Entry 7Y5V (electron microscopy, 6.10 A resolution (low resolution: residue-level contacts below are approximate; hydrogen-bond / salt-bridge calls are withheld)); this record covers chains F and J of the 10 polymer chains in the assembly.

== Chain F ==
Molecule: Chromatin assembly factor 1 subunit A
Source organism: Homo sapiens
Reference sequence: Q13111 (CAF1A_HUMAN); residues 442-853 here = UniProt positions 442-853
Amino-acid sequence (412 residues; row label = number of the first residue in the row):
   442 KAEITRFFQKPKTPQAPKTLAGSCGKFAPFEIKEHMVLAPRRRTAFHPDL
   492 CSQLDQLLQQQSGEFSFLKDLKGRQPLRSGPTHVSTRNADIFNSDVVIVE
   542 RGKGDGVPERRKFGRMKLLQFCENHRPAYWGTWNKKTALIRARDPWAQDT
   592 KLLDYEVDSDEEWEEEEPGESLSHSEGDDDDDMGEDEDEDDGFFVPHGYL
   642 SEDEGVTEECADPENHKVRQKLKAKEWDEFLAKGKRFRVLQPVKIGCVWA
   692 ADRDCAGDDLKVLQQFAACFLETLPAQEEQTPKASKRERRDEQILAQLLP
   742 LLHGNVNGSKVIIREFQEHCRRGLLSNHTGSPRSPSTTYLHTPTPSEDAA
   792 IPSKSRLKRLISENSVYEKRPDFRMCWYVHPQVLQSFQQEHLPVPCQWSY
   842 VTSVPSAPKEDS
Not modelled in the structure: 442-490, 501-547, 714-853
UniProt features mapped onto this chain:
  - region: S642 to F678 (Necessary for homodimerization and competence for chromatin assembly)
  - modified residue: T722 (Phosphothreonine), S772 (Phosphoserine), S775 (Phosphoserine), S803 (Phosphoserine)

== Chain J ==
Molecule: Histone H4
Source organism: Homo sapiens
Reference sequence: P62805 (H4_HUMAN); residues 0-102 here correspond to UniProt positions 1-103 (UniProt number = residue number + 1)
Amino-acid sequence (103 residues; numbered 0 to 102; the number before each row is that of its first residue; numbering starts at 0):
     0 MSGRGKGGKGLGKGGAKRHRKVLRDNIQGITKPAIRRLARRGGVKRISGL
    50 IYEETRGVLKVFLENVIRDAVTYTEHAKRKTVTAMDVVYALKRQGRTLYG
   100 FGG
Not modelled in the structure: 0-20, 102
UniProt features mapped onto this chain:
  - DNA-binding region: K16 to K20
  - modified residue: S1 (N-acetylserine), R3 (Asymmetric dimethylarginine), K5 (N6-(2-hydroxyisobutyryl)lysine), K8 (N6-(2-hydroxyisobutyryl)lysine), K12 (N6-(2-hydroxyisobutyryl)lysine), K16 (N6-(2-hydroxyisobutyryl)lysine), K20 (N6,N6,N6-trimethyllysine), K31 (N6-(2-hydroxyisobutyryl)lysine), K44 (N6-(2-hydroxyisobutyryl)lysine), S47 (Phosphoserine), Y51 (Phosphotyrosine), K59 (N6-(2-hydroxyisobutyryl)lysine), K77 (N6-(2-hydroxyisobutyryl)lysine), K79 (N6-(2-hydroxyisobutyryl)lysine), T80 (Phosphothreonine), Y88 (Phosphotyrosine), K91 (N6-(2-hydroxyisobutyryl)lysine)
  - cross-link (Glycyl lysine isopeptide (Lys-Gly)): K12 (interchain with G-Cter in SUMO2), K20 (interchain with G-Cter in SUMO2), K31 (interchain with G-Cter in SUMO2), K59 (interchain with G-Cter in SUMO2), K79 (interchain with G-Cter in SUMO2), K91 (interchain with G-Cter in SUMO2)

== Chain F / chain J interface ==
Pairs across the interface - 7 pairs, chain F then chain J:
  P609(F) - I46(J)
  P609(F) - G48(J)
  G610(F) - R45(J)
  G610(F) - I46(J)
  E611(F) - I46(J)
  L613(F) - K44(J)
  S614(F) - K44(J)
Also at the interface, not in a pair above, chain J (5 interface residues in all): S47

== Summary ==
Chain F and chain J each contribute 5 residues to their interface. From UniProt: a DNA-binding region on chain
J.
Chain F is Chromatin assembly factor 1 subunit A and chain J is Histone H4, both from Homo sapiens; the
structure, Cryo-EM structure of the dimeric human CAF1LC-H3-H4 complex, was determined by electron microscopy
(same publication as 7Y5K, 7Y5L, 7Y5O, 7Y5U, 7Y5W, 7Y61 and 4 further entries).
